Entry 5VWY (X-ray diffraction, 1.55 A resolution); this record covers chains A and B.

== Chain A ==
Molecule: Bcl-2 homologous antagonist/killer
From: Homo sapiens
UniProtKB: Q16611 (BAK_HUMAN); numbering as in UniProt (aligned over 23-186)
Amino-acid sequence (170 residues; row label = number of the first residue in the row):
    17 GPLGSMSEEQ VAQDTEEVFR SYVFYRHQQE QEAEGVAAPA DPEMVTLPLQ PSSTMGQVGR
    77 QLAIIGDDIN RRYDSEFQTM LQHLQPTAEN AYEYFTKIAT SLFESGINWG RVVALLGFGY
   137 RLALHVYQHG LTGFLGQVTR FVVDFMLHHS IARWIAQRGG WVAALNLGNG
Disordered / not traced: 17-22, 49-56, 63-65
Construct notes: expression tag (17-22); engineered mutation Ser166 (Cys in Q16611)
UniProt features mapped onto this chain:
  - motif: Val74 to Arg88 (BH3), Ser117 to Tyr136 (BH1), Arg169 to Gly184 (BH2)
  - binding site (Zn(2+)): Asp160, His164
  - mutagenesis: His164 (H164A: Strongly reduced zinc binding and homodimerization)

== Chain B ==
Molecule: Bcl-2-like protein 11
UniProtKB: O43521 (B2L11_HUMAN); residues 141-166 here = UniProt positions 141-166
Amino-acid sequence (26 residues; row label = number of the first residue in the row):
   141 DMRPEIRIAQ ELRRIGDEFN ATYARR
Disordered / not traced: 166
Modified residues: Ile155 ((2S)-2-aminooctanedioic acid; 9R1)
Construct notes: engineered mutation Arg147 (Trp in O43521), Thr162 (Tyr in O43521)
UniProt features mapped onto this chain:
  - mutagenesis: Gly156 (G156A: Retains the ability to induce apoptosis. Abolishes interaction with BAX; in isoform Bim-alpha3 and isoform BimS. No effect on interaction with BCL2; G156E: Abolishes induction of apoptosis ...), Asn160 (N160A: Retains the ability to induce apoptosis. Abolishes interaction with BCL2; in isoform Bim-alpha3 and isoform BimS. No effect on interaction with BAX)

== How chain A and chain B interact ==
Residue-residue contacts - 50 pairs, chain A then chain B:
  Tyr38(A) - Ile155(B)
  Arg42(A) - Ile155(B)
  Ile81(A) - Phe159(B)  hydrophobic
  Ile81(A) - Tyr163(B)  hydrogen bond (backbone-side chain)
  Gly82(A) - Phe159(B)
  Ile85(A) - Ile155(B)
  Ile85(A) - Glu158(B)
  Ile85(A) - Phe159(B)  hydrophobic
  Ile85(A) - Thr162(B)
  Asn86(A) - Ile155(B)
  Arg88(A) - Glu158(B)  salt bridge
  Tyr89(A) - Glu151(B)
  Tyr89(A) - Arg154(B)
  Tyr89(A) - Ile155(B)  hydrogen bond (side chain-backbone)
  Tyr89(A) - Glu158(B)
  Glu92(A) - Glu151(B)
  Phe93(A) - Ile148(B)  hydrophobic
  Phe93(A) - Leu152(B)  hydrophobic
  Met96(A) - Arg147(B)
  Met96(A) - Ile148(B)  hydrophobic
  Met96(A) - Glu151(B)
  Leu100(A) - Pro144(B)  hydrophobic
  Leu100(A) - Glu145(B)
  Leu100(A) - Ile148(B)  hydrophobic
  Ile114(A) - Glu145(B)
  Ile114(A) - Ile148(B)  hydrophobic
  Ile114(A) - Ala149(B)
  Ile114(A) - Leu152(B)  hydrophobic
  Ser117(A) - Ala149(B)
  Ser117(A) - Arg153(B)  hydrogen bond (backbone-side chain)
  Leu118(A) - Leu152(B)
  Leu118(A) - Arg153(B)  hydrogen bond (backbone-side chain)
  Glu120(A) - Arg153(B)
  Ser121(A) - Arg153(B)  hydrogen bond
  Asn124(A) - Asp157(B)  hydrogen bond
  Asn124(A) - Asn160(B)
  Trp125(A) - Asn160(B)  hydrogen bond (backbone-side chain)
  Gly126(A) - Gly156(B)
  Gly126(A) - Phe159(B)
  Gly126(A) - Asn160(B)  hydrogen bond (backbone-side chain)
  Arg127(A) - Arg153(B)
  Arg127(A) - Gly156(B)
  Arg127(A) - Asp157(B)  salt bridge
  Val129(A) - Phe159(B)  hydrophobic
  Ala130(A) - Leu152(B)
  Ala130(A) - Gly156(B)
  Gly133(A) - Ile155(B)
  Phe134(A) - Ile148(B)  hydrophobic
  Phe134(A) - Leu152(B)  hydrophobic
  Arg137(A) - Ile155(B)
Interface residues without a listed pair, chain A (30 interface residues in all): Leu78, Leu97, His99, Tyr110

== Summary ==
Chain A and chain B form an interface of 30 and 17 residues respectively, with 8 hydrogen bonds and 2 salt
bridges. Polar pairs include Arg88(A)-Glu158(B), Arg127(A)-Asp157(B) and Ile81(A)-Tyr163(B).
Chain A is Bcl-2 homologous antagonist/killer (Homo sapiens) and chain B is Bcl-2-like protein 11; the
structure, Bak core latch dimer in complex with Bim-h3Pc-RT, was determined by X-ray diffraction (same
publication as 5VWV, 5VWW, 5VWX, 5VWZ, 5VX0, 5VX2 and 5VX3).
